Entry 7Y66 (electron microscopy, 2.90 A resolution); this record covers chains D and E of the 6 polymer chains in the assembly.

Chain D:
Molecule: C5a anaphylatoxin chemotactic receptor 1
Source organism: Homo sapiens
Reference sequence: P21730 (C5AR1_HUMAN); residues 1-330 here = UniProt positions 1-330
Chain sequence (339 residues; row label = number of the first residue in the row):
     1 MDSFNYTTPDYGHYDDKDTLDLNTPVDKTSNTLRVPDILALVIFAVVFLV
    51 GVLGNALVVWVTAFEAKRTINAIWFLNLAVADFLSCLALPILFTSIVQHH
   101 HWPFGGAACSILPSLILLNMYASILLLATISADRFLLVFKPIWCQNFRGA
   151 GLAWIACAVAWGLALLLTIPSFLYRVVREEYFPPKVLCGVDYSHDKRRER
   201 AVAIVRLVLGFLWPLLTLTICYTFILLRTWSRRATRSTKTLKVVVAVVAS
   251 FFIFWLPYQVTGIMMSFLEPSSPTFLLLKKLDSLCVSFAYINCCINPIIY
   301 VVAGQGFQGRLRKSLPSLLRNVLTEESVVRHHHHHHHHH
Not modelled in the structure: 1-33, 315-339
Sequence notes: expression tag (331-339)
Disulfide bonds: Cys109-Cys188
Curated features (UniProtKB/Swiss-Prot):
  - region: Asp10 to Asp18 (Required for CHIPS binding), Asp21 to Ser30 (Involved in C5a binding)
  - modified residue: Tyr11 (Sulfotyrosine), Tyr14 (Sulfotyrosine), Ser314 (Phosphoserine), Ser317 (Phosphoserine), Ser327 (Phosphoserine)
  - glycosylation: Asn5 (N-linked (GlcNAc...) asparagine)
What the authors report for this chain:
  - mutagenesis - I116F: increased signaling with BM213 peptide (chain E)
  - mutagenesis - W102A: decreased signaling with BM213 peptide (chain E)
  - mutagenesis - I91A, S171A, D282E, Q305A: decreased signaling
  - mutagenesis - S171A: unchanged signaling
  - mutagenesis - I116A/M120A: increased signaling

Chain E:
Molecule: BM213 peptide
Chain sequence (9 residues; numbered 0 to 8; the number before each row is that of its first residue; numbering starts at 0):
     0 XFKPLAAAR
Modified positions: ACE (acetyl group) at position 0; Ala7 (D-alanine; DAL)

How chain D and chain E interact:
Pairs across the interface (28; chain D residue first):
  Leu92(D) - Ala6(E)
  His100(D) - Ala5(E)
  Ile116(D) - Ala7(E)
  Leu117(D) - Ala7(E)
  Arg175(D) - Leu4(E)
  Arg175(D) - Ala5(E)
  Arg178(D) - Phe1(E)
  Leu187(D) - Phe1(E)  hydrophobic
  Cys188(D) - Phe1(E)
  Cys188(D) - Leu4(E)
  Gly189(D) - Phe1(E)
  Gly189(D) - Lys2(E)
  Gly189(D) - Leu4(E)
  Val190(D) - ACE_0(E)
  Val190(D) - Phe1(E)
  Val190(D) - Lys2(E)  hydrogen bond (backbone-backbone)
  Asp191(D) - ACE_0(E)
  Asp191(D) - Phe1(E)
  Glu199(D) - Lys2(E)  salt bridge
  Tyr258(D) - Arg8(E)  hydrogen bond (backbone-side chain)
  Thr261(D) - Arg8(E)  hydrogen bond
  Gly262(D) - Arg8(E)
  Met265(D) - Lys2(E)
  Met265(D) - Leu4(E)  hydrophobic
  Leu268(D) - Lys2(E)
  Phe275(D) - Lys2(E)
  Lys279(D) - Pro3(E)
  Asp282(D) - Arg8(E)  salt bridge
Other interface residues (no listed pair), chain D (26 interface residues in all): Met120, Val176, Tyr192, His194, Pro270, Cys285

Summary:
26 residues of chain D and 9 residues of chain E are in contact, with 3 hydrogen bonds and 2 salt bridges.
Polar contacts include Glu199(D)-Lys2(E), Asp282(D)-Arg8(E) and Tyr258(D)-Arg8(E). The paper reports that
I91A, S171A and D282E of chain D, among others, reduce signaling; I116F of chain D increases signaling with
BM213 peptide (chain E); 7 substitutions were tested in all.
Chain D is C5a anaphylatoxin chemotactic receptor 1 (Homo sapiens) and chain E is BM213 peptide; the
structure, Cryo-EM structure of BM213-bound C5aR1 in complex with Gi protein, was determined by electron
microscopy together with 7Y64, 7Y65 and 7Y67 from the same study.
